Entry 6J6Q (electron microscopy, 3.70 A resolution); this record covers chains R and B of the 42 polymer chains in the assembly.

Chain R:
Protein: Pre-mRNA-splicing factor CWC2
Source organism: Saccharomyces cerevisiae (strain ATCC 204508 / S288c)
UniProtKB: Q12046 (CWC2_YEAST); residues 1-339 here = UniProt positions 1-339
Chain sequence (339 residues; numbered 1 to 339; the number before each row is that of its first residue):
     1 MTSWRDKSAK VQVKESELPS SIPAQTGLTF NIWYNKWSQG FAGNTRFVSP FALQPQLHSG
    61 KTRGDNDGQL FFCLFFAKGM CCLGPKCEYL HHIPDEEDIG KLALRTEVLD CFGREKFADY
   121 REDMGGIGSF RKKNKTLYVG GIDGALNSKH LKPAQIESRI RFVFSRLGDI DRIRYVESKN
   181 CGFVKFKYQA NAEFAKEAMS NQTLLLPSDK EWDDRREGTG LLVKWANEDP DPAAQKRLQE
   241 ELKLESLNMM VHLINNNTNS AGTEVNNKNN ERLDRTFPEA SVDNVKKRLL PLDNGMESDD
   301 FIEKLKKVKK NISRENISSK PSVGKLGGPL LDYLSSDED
Not modelled in the structure: 262-339
Curated features (UniProtKB/Swiss-Prot):
  - zinc finger: Asp67 to Pro94 (C3H1-type)
  - modified residue (Phosphoserine): Ser335, Ser336
  - mutagenesis: Cys73 (C73Y: Inhibits cell growth), Gly79 (G79D: No effect. Synthetic lethal when associated with CLF1 lacking a TPR domain), Cys87 (C87H: Inhibits cell growth), Phe186 (F186D: Inhibits cell growth)
Bound ions: Zn2+: Cys73, Cys81, Cys87, His91

Chain B:
Molecule: UBC4 pre-mRNA
Sequence (246 nucleotides; row label = number of the first residue in the row; numbers below 1 keep their minus sign (G-130 is residue -130)):
  -130 GAGAGAUUCC GUACACCAUC AGGGUACGAG CUAGCCCAUG GCGUACACCA UCAGGGUACG
   -70 ACUAGUAGAU CUCGUACACC AUCAGGGUAC GGAAUUCUCU AGAGUGUCGA CGAACUAAGU
   -10 GAUCUAGAAA GGUAUGUCUA AAGUUAUGGC CACGUUUCAA AUGCGUGCUU UUUUUUUAAA
    50 ACUUAUGCUC UUAUUUACUA ACAAAAUCAA CAUGCUAUUG AACUAGAGAU CCACCUACUU
   110 CAUGUU
Not modelled in the structure: -130 to -13, 16-50, 80-115
Bound ions: Mg2+: G0 (shared with 1 residue of chain E)
From the paper describing this entry:
  - Mg2+ coordination: G1
  - contacts within the chain: U2-A70, G1-A70 (pi stacking)
  - conformationally variable residues: G1

How chain R and chain B interact:
Pairs across the interface (27; chain R residue first):
  Arg46(R) with A11(B), base contact
  Asp123(R) with U13(B), base contact
  Met124(R) with U13(B), base contact
  Thr136(R) with U14(B), base contact
  Tyr138(R) with G12(B), phosphate contact; U13(B), stacking on the base
  Gly140(R) with G12(B), phosphate contact
  Gly141(R) with A11(B), sugar contact; G12(B), hydrogen bond to the phosphate
  Arg174(R) with U14(B), base contact; A15(B), salt bridge to the phosphate
  Lys179(R) with G12(B), hydrogen bond to the sugar
  Asn180(R) with G12(B), base contact
  Phe183(R) with U13(B), base contact; U14(B), stacking on the base
  Leu222(R) with A11(B), sugar contact
  Lys224(R) with U13(B), base contact
  Trp225(R) with U13(B), base contact
  Ala226(R) with U13(B), base contact
  Asn227(R) with U13(B), hydrogen bond to the sugar; U14(B), base contact
  Glu228(R) with U14(B), base contact
  Asp229(R) with U14(B), hydrogen bond to the sugar
  Pro230(R) with U14(B), phosphate contact; A15(B), base contact
  Asp231(R) with U14(B), sugar contact; A15(B), sugar contact
Other interface residues (no listed pair), chain R (22 interface residues in all): Asn44, Val176

In short:
22 residues of chain R and 5 residues of chain B are in contact; the contacts include 4 hydrogen bonds, 1 salt
bridge and 2 aromatic stacking contacts. Polar contacts include Lys179(R)-G12(B), Asn227(R)-U13(B) and
Asp229(R)-U14(B). From UniProt: 4 mutagenesis sites on chain R. The paper reports Mg2+ coordination by G1(B);
conformational variability at G1(B).
Here chain R is Pre-mRNA-splicing factor CWC2 (Saccharomyces cerevisiae (strain ATCC 204508 / S288c)) and
chain B is UBC4 pre-mRNA. Entry 6J6Q (Cryo-EM structure of the yeast B*-b2 complex at an average resolution of
3.7 angstrom) was determined by electron microscopy (same publication as 6J6G, 6J6H and 6J6N).
